Entry 3Q2T (X-ray diffraction, 3.06 A resolution); this record covers chains A and E of the 6 polymer chains in the assembly.

== Chain A ==
Protein: Cleavage and polyadenylation specificity factor subunit 5
Source organism: Homo sapiens
UniProtKB: O43809 (CPSF5_HUMAN); residue numbers follow UniProt; this construct covers 21-227
Chain sequence (207 residues; each row starts with the number of its first residue):
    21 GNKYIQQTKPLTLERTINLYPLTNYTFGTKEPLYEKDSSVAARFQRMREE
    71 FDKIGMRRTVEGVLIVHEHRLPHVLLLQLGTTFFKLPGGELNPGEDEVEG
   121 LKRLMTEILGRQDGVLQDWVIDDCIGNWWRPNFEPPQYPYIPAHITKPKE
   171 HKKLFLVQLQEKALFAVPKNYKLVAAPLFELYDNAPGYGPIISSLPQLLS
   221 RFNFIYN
Unresolved in the structure: 134-135
UniProt features mapped onto this chain:
  - region: Thr102 to Phe104 (Interaction with RNA)
  - motif: Gly109 to Gly130 (Nudix box)
  - site (Interaction with RNA): Glu55, Arg63
  - modified residue: Lys23 (N6-acetyllysine), Lys29 (N6-acetyllysine), Tyr40 (Phosphotyrosine), Lys56 (N6-acetyllysine)
What the authors report for this chain:
  - binding site for the 5-nt RNA strand (chain E): Glu55, Arg63, Phe103, Phe104
  - binding site for the 5-nt RNA strand: Tyr54
  - mutagenesis - E154A: decreased binding to RNA
  - mutagenesis - H89A/F199A: unchanged binding to W90A/W91A
  - mutagenesis - Y158A/Y160A: abolished binding to CFIm68
  - mutagenesis - H89A/F199A: unchanged binding to Cleavage and polyadenylation specificity factor subunit 6
  - mutagenesis - Y158A/Y160A: abolished binding to Cleavage and polyadenylation specificity factor subunit 6

== Chain E ==
Molecule: 5-nt RNA strand
Sequence (5 nucleotides; each row starts with the number of its first residue):
     1 UUGUA

== How chain A and chain E interact ==
Pairs across the interface - 19 pairs, chain A then chain E:
  Glu55(A) - G3(E)  base contact
  Ser58(A) - U4(E)  hydrogen bond to the base
  Ser59(A) - U4(E)  base contact
  Val60(A) - G3(E)  sugar contact
  Val60(A) - U4(E)  base contact
  Arg63(A) - G3(E)  hydrogen bond to the base
  Arg63(A) - U4(E)  hydrogen bond to the base
  Leu99(A) - A5(E)  base contact
  Gly100(A) - A5(E)  base contact
  Thr102(A) - U2(E)  hydrogen bond to the sugar
  Phe103(A) - U2(E)  base contact
  Phe103(A) - G3(E)  stacking on the base
  Phe103(A) - A5(E)  base contact
  Phe104(A) - U2(E)  hydrogen bond to the base
  Pro155(A) - U1(E)  phosphate contact
  Pro206(A) - U2(E)  sugar contact
  Gly207(A) - U2(E)  sugar contact
  Tyr208(A) - U2(E)  base contact
  Gly209(A) - U2(E)  sugar contact
Other interface residues (no listed pair), chain A (18 interface residues in all): Thr101, Ala205, Ile212

== In short ==
18 residues of chain A face 5 of chain E across their interface, with 5 hydrogen bonds and 1 aromatic stacking
contact. Polar pairs include Ser58(A)-U4(E), Arg63(A)-G3(E) and Arg63(A)-U4(E). From the paper: a binding site
for the 5-nt RNA strand (chain E) at Glu55(A), Arg63(A) and Phe103(A) among others; E154A of chain A reduces
binding to RNA; 3 substitutions were tested in all.
Here chain A is Cleavage and polyadenylation specificity factor subunit 5 (Homo sapiens) and chain E is a 5-nt
RNA strand. Entry 3Q2T (Crystal Structure of CFIm68 RRM/CFIm25/RNA complex) was determined by X-ray
diffraction (same publication as 3Q2S).
